Entry 9E7L (electron microscopy, 3.33 A resolution); this record covers chains G and S of the 23 polymer chains in the assembly.

Chain G:
Protein: V-type proton ATPase subunit c
From: Saccharomyces cerevisiae
UniProtKB: P25515 (VATL1_YEAST); residue numbers follow UniProt; this construct covers 1-160
Sequence (160 residues; numbered 1 to 160; the number before each row is that of its first residue):
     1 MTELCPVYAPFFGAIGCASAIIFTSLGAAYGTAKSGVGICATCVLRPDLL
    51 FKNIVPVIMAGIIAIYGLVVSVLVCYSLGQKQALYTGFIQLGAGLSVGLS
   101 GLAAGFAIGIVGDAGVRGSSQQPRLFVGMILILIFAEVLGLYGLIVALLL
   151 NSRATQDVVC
Unresolved in the structure: 1
Curated features (UniProtKB/Swiss-Prot):
  - site: Glu137 (Essential for proton translocation)
Disulfide bonds: Cys5-Cys160

Chain S:
Protein: Nanobody 2WVA7
From: Lama glama
Notes: engineered mutation(s): N-terminal pelB leader sequence; antibody fragment or engineered binder
Sequence (136 residues; numbered 1 to 136; the number before each row is that of its first residue):
     1 QVQLQESGGGLVEIGGSLRLSCAASGTLFTFNTMAWYRQAPGKQREFIAT
    51 ITSGGNTNYADSVQGRFTISRGNAKNTLYLQMNSLKPEDTAVYYCNARTM
   101 TGPFDYWGQGTQVTVSSAAAYPYDVPDYGSHHHHHH
Unresolved in the structure: 116-136
Disulfide bonds: Cys22-Cys95

How chain G and chain S interact:
Contacting residue pairs (21):
  Glu3(G) with Thr101(S), hydrogen bond
  Leu4(G) with Met100(S), hydrophobic
  Ser77(G) with Leu28(S)
  Leu78(G) with Leu28(S)
  Gly79(G) with Leu28(S)
  Gln80(G) with Phe104(S)
  Lys81(G) with Phe29(S); Thr99(S); Thr101(S), hydrogen bond; Phe104(S)
  Thr155(G) with Leu28(S), hydrogen bond (side chain-backbone); Lys75(S)
  Val158(G) with Phe29(S); Thr30(S), hydrogen bond (backbone-backbone)
  Val159(G) with Thr30(S); Ser53(S)
  Cys160(G) with Phe29(S); Thr30(S), hydrogen bond (backbone-backbone); Asn32(S); Thr99(S); Met100(S), hydrogen bond (backbone-backbone)
Other interface residues (no listed pair), chain G (12 interface residues in all): Gln82
Other interface residues (no listed pair), chain S (11 interface residues in all): Arg98

Overview:
Chain G and chain S form an interface of 12 and 11 residues respectively; the contacts include 6 hydrogen
bonds. Polar contacts include Glu3(G)-Thr101(S), Lys81(G)-Thr101(S) and Thr155(G)-Leu28(S).
Chain G is V-type proton ATPase subunit c (Saccharomyces cerevisiae) and chain S is Nanobody 2WVA7 (Lama
glama); the structure, Yeast V-ATPase Vo proton channel bound to nanobody 2WVA7, was determined by electron
microscopy, deposited together with 9E76 and 9MJ4.
